PDB entry 6OS3 | X-ray diffraction, 1.70 A resolution | chain A

# Chain A
Molecule: CymD prenyltransferase
From: Salinispora arenicola (strain CNS-205)
UniProtKB: A8M6W6 (A8M6W6_SALAI); numbering as in UniProt (aligned over 2-373)
Sequence (375 residues; each row starts with the number of its first residue; numbers below 1 keep their minus sign (Ser-1 is residue -1)):
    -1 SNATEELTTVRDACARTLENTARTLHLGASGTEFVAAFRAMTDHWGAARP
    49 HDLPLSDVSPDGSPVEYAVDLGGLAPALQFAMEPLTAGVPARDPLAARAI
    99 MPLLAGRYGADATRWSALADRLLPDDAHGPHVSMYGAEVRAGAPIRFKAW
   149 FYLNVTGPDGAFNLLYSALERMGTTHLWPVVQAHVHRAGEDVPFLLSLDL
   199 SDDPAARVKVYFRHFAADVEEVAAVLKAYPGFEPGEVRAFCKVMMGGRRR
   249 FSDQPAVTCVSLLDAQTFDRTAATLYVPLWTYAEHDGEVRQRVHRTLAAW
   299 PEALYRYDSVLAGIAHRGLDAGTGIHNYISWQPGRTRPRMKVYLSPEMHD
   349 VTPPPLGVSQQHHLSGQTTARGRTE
Unresolved in the structure: -1 to 4, 355-373
Sequence notes: expression tag (-1 to 1)
Small-molecule neighbours: B3P (2-[3-(2-hydroxy-1,1-dihydroxymethyl-ethylamino)-propylamino]-2-hydroxymethyl-propane-1,3-diol): Val56, Glu64, Ala79, Met132, Trp148, Phe192, Leu193, Tyr209, Arg211, Val255, Tyr274, Tyr326, Tyr341
Swiss-Prot annotation at these positions:
  - active site: Glu64 (Nucleophile (Probable))
  - binding site (L-tryptophan): Asp55, Val56, Glu64, Arg211, Tyr326
  - binding site (dimethylallyl diphosphate): Gln77, Lys146, Trp148, Arg205, Lys207, Tyr274, Arg337, Lys339, Tyr341
From the paper describing this entry:
  - binding site for B3P: Glu64
  - catalytic residues: Trp148 (proposed by the authors, not directly observed)

# In short
Ligands of chain A: compound B3P. UniProt lists active-site residue Glu64, 5 L-tryptophan-binding residues and
9 dimethylallyl diphosphate-binding residues. From the paper: the catalytic residue Trp148; a binding site for
B3P at Glu64.
Chain A is CymD prenyltransferase (Salinispora arenicola (strain CNS-205)); the structure, Crystal structure
of native CymD prenyltransferase, was determined by X-ray diffraction (same publication as 6OS5 and 6OS6).
